PDB entry 6JCV | electron microscopy, 2.92 A resolution | chains A and C of the 12 polymer chains in the assembly

[Chain A (and C)]
Molecule: Putative ketol-acid reductoisomerase 2
Organism: Saccharolobus solfataricus (strain ATCC 35092 / DSM 1617 / JCM 11322 / P2)
Notes: EC 1.1.1.86; chain C of this document is another copy of the same molecule, construct and numbering; everything in this record applies to it too
Reference sequence: Q97YJ9 (ILVC2_SACS2); residue numbers follow UniProt; this construct covers 1-333
Amino-acid sequence (333 residues; numbered 1 to 333; the number before each row is that of its first residue):
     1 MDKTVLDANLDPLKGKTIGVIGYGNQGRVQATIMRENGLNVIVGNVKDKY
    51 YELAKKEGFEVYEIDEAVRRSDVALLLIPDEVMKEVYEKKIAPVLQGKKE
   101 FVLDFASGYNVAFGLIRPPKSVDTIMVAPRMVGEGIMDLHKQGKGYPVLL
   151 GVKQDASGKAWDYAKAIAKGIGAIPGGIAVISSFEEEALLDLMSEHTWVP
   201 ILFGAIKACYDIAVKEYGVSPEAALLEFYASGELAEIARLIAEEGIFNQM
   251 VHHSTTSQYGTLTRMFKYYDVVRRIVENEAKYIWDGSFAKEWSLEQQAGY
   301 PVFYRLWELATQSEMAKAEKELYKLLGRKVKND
Disordered / not traced: 1-2, 329-333

[Interface between chain A and chain C]
Pairs across the interface (22; chain A residue first):
  Ala112(A) with Tyr304(C); Arg305(C)
  Phe113(A) with Pro301(C); Tyr304(C); Arg305(C)
  Gly114(A) with Tyr304(C)
  Leu115(A) with Ala298(C)
  Arg117(A) with Tyr304(C)
  Lys153(A) with Tyr304(C), hydrogen bond
  Glu185(A) with Arg305(C)
  Trp284(A) with Arg305(C), hydrogen bond (backbone-side chain); Leu309(C)
  Asp285(A) with Val302(C); Arg305(C); Leu309(C)
  Gly286(A) with Val302(C); Arg305(C)
  Lys290(A) with Glu291(C); Glu295(C), salt bridge; Pro301(C); Val302(C)
  Gln297(A) with Gln297(C), hydrogen bond (side chain-backbone)
Other interface residues (no listed pair), chain A (16 interface residues in all): Ser287, Ala289, Ser293, Leu294
Other interface residues (no listed pair), chain C (12 interface residues in all): Leu294, Gly299, Tyr300

[Summary]
16 residues of chain A and 12 residues of chain C are in contact, with 3 hydrogen bonds and 1 salt bridge.
Polar pairs include Lys290(A)-Glu295(C), Lys153(A)-Tyr304(C) and Trp284(A)-Arg305(C).
Chain A and chain C are both Putative ketol-acid reductoisomerase 2 (Saccharolobus solfataricus (strain ATCC
35092 / DSM 1617 / JCM 11322 / P2)); the structure, Cryo-EM structure of Sulfolobus solfataricus ketol-acid
reductoisomerase (Sso-KARI) with Mg2+ at pH7.5, was determined by electron microscopy, deposited together with
6JD2, 6JCW, 6JCZ and 6JD1.
